7TNQ - chains 9 and C3 of the 100 polymer chains in the assembly; structure by electron microscopy, 8.40 A resolution (very low resolution: no residue pairs are listed; an interface is given only as per-side residue counts).

[Chain 9]
Protein: Microtubule associated protein SPM1
From: Toxoplasma gondii
Reference sequence: S8F1Y1 (S8F1Y1_TOXGM); residues 1-351 here = UniProt positions 1-351
Amino-acid sequence (351 residues; each row starts with the number of its first residue):
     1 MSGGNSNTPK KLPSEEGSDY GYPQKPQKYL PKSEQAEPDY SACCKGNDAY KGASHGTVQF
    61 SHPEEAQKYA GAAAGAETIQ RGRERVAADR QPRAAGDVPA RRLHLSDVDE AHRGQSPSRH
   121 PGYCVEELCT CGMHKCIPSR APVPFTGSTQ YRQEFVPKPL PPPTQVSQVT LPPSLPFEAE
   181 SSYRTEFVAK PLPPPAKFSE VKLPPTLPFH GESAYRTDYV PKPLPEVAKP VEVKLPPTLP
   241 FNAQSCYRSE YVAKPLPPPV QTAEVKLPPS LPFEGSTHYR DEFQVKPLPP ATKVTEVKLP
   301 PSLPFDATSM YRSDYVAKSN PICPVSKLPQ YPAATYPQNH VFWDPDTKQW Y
Disordered / not traced: 1-236, 259-351
Construct notes: conflict A263 (Val in S8F1Y1)

[Chain C3]
Protein: Tubulin beta chain
From: Toxoplasma gondii
Reference sequence: A0A125YWG5 (A0A125YWG5_TOXGM); residue numbers follow UniProt; this construct covers 1-449
Amino-acid sequence (449 residues; numbered 1 to 449; the number before each row is that of its first residue):
     1 MREIVHVQGG QCGNQIGAKF WEVISDEHGI DPTGTYCGDS DLQLERINVF YNEATGGRFV
    61 PRAILMDLEP GTMDSVRAGP FGQLFRPDNF VFGQTGAGNN WAKGHYTEGA ELIDSVLDVV
   121 RKEAEGCDCL QGFQITHSLG GGTGSGMGTL LISKVREEYP DRIMETFSVF PSPKVSDTVV
   181 EPYNATLSVH QLVENADEVQ VIDNEALYDI CFRTLKLTTP TYGDLNHLVS AAMSGVTCCL
   241 RFPGQLNSDL RKLAVNLIPF PRLHFFLIGF APLTSRGSQQ YRALSVPELT QQMFDAKNMM
   301 CASDPRHGRY LTASAMFRGR MSTKEVDEQM LNVQNKNSSY FVEWIPNNMK SSVCDIPPKG
   361 LKMSVTFVGN STAIQEMFKR VSDQFTAMFR RKAFLHWYTG EGMDEMEFTE AESNMNDLVS
   421 EYQQYQDATA EEEGEFDEEE GEMGAEEGA
Disordered / not traced: 427-449

[How chain 9 and chain C3 interact]
At this resolution (8 A) residue pairs are not listed: 9 residues of chain 9 and 13 of chain C3 lie at the interface.

[In short]
9 residues of chain 9 and 13 residues of chain C3 are in contact.
Chain 9 is Microtubule associated protein SPM1 and chain C3 is Tubulin beta chain, both from Toxoplasma
gondii; the structure, The symmetry-released subpellicular microtubule map from detergent-extracted Toxoplasma
cells, was determined by electron microscopy (same publication as 7TNS and 7TNT).
